5XI7 - chains B and E of the 6 polymer chains in the assembly; structure by X-ray diffraction, 2.99 A resolution.

# Chain B
Molecule: Tubulin beta chain
From: Sus barbatus
UniProtKB: A0A0R4I995 (A0A0R4I995_SUSBA); residue numbers follow UniProt; this construct covers 1-445
Sequence (445 residues; row label = number of the first residue in the row):
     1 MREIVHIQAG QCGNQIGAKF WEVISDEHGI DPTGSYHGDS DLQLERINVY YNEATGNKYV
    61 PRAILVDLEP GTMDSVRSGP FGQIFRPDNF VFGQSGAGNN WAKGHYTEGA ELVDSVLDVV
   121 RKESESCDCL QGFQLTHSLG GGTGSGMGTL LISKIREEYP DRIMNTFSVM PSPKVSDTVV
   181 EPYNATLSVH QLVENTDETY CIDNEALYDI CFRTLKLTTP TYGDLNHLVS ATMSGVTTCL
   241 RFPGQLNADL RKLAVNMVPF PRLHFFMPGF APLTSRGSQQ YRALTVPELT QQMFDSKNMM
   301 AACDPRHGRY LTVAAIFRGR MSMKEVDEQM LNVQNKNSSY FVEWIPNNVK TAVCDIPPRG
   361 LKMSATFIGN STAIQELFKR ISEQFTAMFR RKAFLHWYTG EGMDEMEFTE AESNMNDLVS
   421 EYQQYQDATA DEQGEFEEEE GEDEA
Unresolved in the structure: 276-279, 429-445
Ion coordination: Mg2+: Gln11 (together with GDP); Ca2+ near Glu111 (its only coordinating residue here)
Residues lining bound ligands:
  - GDP (guanosine-5'-diphosphate): Ala9, Gly10, Gln11, Cys12, Gln15, Ile16, Asp67, Asn99, Ser138, Gly140, Gly141, Gly142, Thr143, Gly144, Val169, Pro171, Val175, Asp177, Glu181, Asn204, Leu207, Tyr222, Leu225, Asn226
  - PO7 ((6Z)-3-[[2,5-bis(fluoranyl)phenyl]methylidene]-6-[(4-tert-butyl-1H-imidazol-5-yl)methylidene]piperazine-2,5-dione): Ile4, Tyr50, Gln134, Asn165, Phe167, Glu198, Tyr200, Val236, Thr237, Cys239, Leu240, Leu250, Leu253, Met257, Ala314, Ala315, Ile316, Lys350, Thr351, Ala352, Ile368

# Chain E
Molecule: Stathmin-4
From: Rattus norvegicus
UniProtKB: P63043 (STMN4_RAT); residues -38 to 145 here correspond to UniProt positions 6-189 (UniProt number = residue number + 44)
Sequence (184 residues; each row starts with the number of its first residue; numbers below 1 keep their minus sign (Tyr-38 is residue -38)):
   -38 YKEKMKELPL VSLFCSCFLS DPLNKSSYKY EADTVDLNWC VISDMEVIEL NKCTSGQSFE
    22 VILKPPSFDG VPEFNASLPR RRDPSLEEIQ KKLEAAEERR KYQEAELLKH LAEKREHERE
    82 VIQKAIEENN NFIKMAKEKL AQKMESNKEN REAHLAAMLE RLQEKDKHAE EVRKNKELKE
   142 EASR
Unresolved in the structure: -38 to 5, 28-43, 142-145
Curated features (UniProtKB/Swiss-Prot):
  - modified residue: Ser46 (Phosphoserine)
  - lipidation (S-palmitoyl cysteine): Cys-24, Cys-22

# How chain B and chain E interact
Contacting residue pairs - 24 pairs, chain B then chain E:
  Tyr106(B) - His78(E)  hydrogen bond
  Tyr106(B) - Glu79(E)
  Tyr106(B) - Val82(E)  hydrophobic
  Tyr106(B) - Ile83(E)
  Leu150(B) - Glu79(E)
  Ser153(B) - Leu72(E)
  Ser153(B) - Arg76(E)  hydrogen bond
  Lys154(B) - Arg76(E)
  Lys154(B) - Glu79(E)  salt bridge
  Arg156(B) - Leu68(E)
  Glu157(B) - Leu69(E)
  Glu157(B) - Leu72(E)
  Glu157(B) - Arg76(E)  salt bridge
  Pro160(B) - Glu65(E)
  Gln191(B) - Lys75(E)
  Glu194(B) - His71(E)  salt bridge
  Glu194(B) - Lys75(E)
  Glu401(B) - Val82(E)
  Glu401(B) - Ala86(E)
  Gly402(B) - Val82(E)
  Gly402(B) - Lys85(E)
  Gly402(B) - Ala86(E)
  Asp404(B) - Lys85(E)  salt bridge
  Glu407(B) - His78(E)  salt bridge
Other interface residues (no listed pair), chain B (19 interface residues in all): His105, Thr107, His190, Thr399, Gly400, Met403
Other interface residues (no listed pair), chain E (14 interface residues in all): Glu89

# Summary
19 residues of chain B face 14 of chain E across their interface, with 2 hydrogen bonds and 5 salt bridges.
Polar contacts include Lys154(B)-Glu79(E), Glu157(B)-Arg76(E) and Glu194(B)-His71(E). Ligands of chain B: GDP
and compound PO7.
Here chain B is Tubulin beta chain (Sus barbatus) and chain E is Stathmin-4 (Rattus norvegicus). Entry 5XI7
(Crystal structure of T2R-TTL bound with PO-7) was determined by X-ray diffraction.
